Entry 8VG2 (electron microscopy, 3.04 A resolution); this record covers chains J and O of the 12 polymer chains in the assembly.

Chain J:
Molecule: 211-nt DNA strand
Sequence (211 nucleotides; numbered 1 to 211; the number before each row is that of its first residue):
     1 ATCATACTAAACGTAGACAAGTTGGCCTGATGTATATATCTGACACGTGC
    51 CTGGAGACTAGGGAGTAATCCCCTTGGCGGTTAAAACGCGGGGGACAGCG
   101 CGTACGTGCGTTTAAGCGGTGCTAGAGCTGTCTACGACCAATTGATTCCC
   151 TGGTATCAGCAAGTACAGTGCCCTGCTGACAGAGCAGGAGACACAAAGTA
   201 CCATCTCGGAT
Disordered / not traced: 197-211

Chain O:
Protein: Hepatocyte nuclear factor 3-alpha
Source organism: Homo sapiens
Reference sequence: P55317 (FOXA1_HUMAN); numbering as in UniProt (aligned over 1-472)
Sequence (478 residues; row label = number of the first residue in the row):
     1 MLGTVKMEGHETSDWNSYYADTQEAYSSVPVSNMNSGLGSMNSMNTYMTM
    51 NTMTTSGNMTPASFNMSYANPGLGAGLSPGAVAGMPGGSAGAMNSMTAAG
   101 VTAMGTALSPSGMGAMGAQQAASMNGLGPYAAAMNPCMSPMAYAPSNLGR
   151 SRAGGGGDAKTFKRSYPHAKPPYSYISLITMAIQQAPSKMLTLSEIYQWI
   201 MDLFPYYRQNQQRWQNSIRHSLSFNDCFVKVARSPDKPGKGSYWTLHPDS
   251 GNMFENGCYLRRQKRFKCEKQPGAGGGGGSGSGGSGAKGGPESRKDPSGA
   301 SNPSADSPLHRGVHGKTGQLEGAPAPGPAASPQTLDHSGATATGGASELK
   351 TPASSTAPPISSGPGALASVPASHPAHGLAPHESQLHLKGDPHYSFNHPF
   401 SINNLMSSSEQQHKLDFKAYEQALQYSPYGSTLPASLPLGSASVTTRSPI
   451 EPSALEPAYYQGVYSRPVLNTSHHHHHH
Disordered / not traced: 1-167, 270-478
Differences from the reference sequence: expression tag (473-478)
UniProt features mapped onto this chain:
  - DNA-binding region: Ala169 to Leu260 (Fork-head)
  - modified residue (Phosphoserine): Ser307, Ser331

How chain J and chain O interact:
Contacting residue pairs (23; chain J residue first):
  DT174(J) with Ser194(O), hydrogen bond to the phosphate; Tyr197(O), hydrogen bond to the phosphate; Arg219(O), base contact; Gly241(O), sugar contact
  DG175(J) with Leu193(O), phosphate contact; Arg219(O), hydrogen bond to the base; Ser223(O), sugar contact; Ser242(O), phosphate contact; Trp244(O), hydrogen bond to the phosphate
  DC176(J) with Arg219(O), base contact; Ser223(O), hydrogen bond to the phosphate; Lys230(O), salt bridge to the phosphate; Trp244(O), phosphate contact
  DT177(J) with His220(O), base contact; Ser223(O), base contact
  DG178(J) with His220(O), hydrogen bond to the base
  DA179(J) with His220(O), base contact
  DG182(J) with Arg261(O), base contact
  DA183(J) with Arg261(O), hydrogen bond to the base
  DG184(J) with Leu260(O), phosphate contact; Arg261(O), hydrogen bond to the sugar
  DC185(J) with Cys258(O), phosphate contact; Gln263(O), sugar contact
Other interface residues (no listed pair), chain J (11 interface residues in all): DC173
Other interface residues (no listed pair), chain O (17 interface residues in all): Asn216, Lys240, Tyr243

Summary:
Chain J and chain O form an interface of 11 and 17 residues respectively; the contacts include 8 hydrogen
bonds and 1 salt bridge. Among the polar pairs are DG175(J)-Arg219(O), DG178(J)-His220(O) and
DA183(J)-Arg261(O). From UniProt: a DNA-binding region on chain O.
Chain J is a 211-nt DNA strand and chain O is Hepatocyte nuclear factor 3-alpha (Homo sapiens); the structure,
Cryo-EM structure of FoxA1 and GATA4 in complex with H14 chromatosome, was determined by electron microscopy.
